PDB entry 7KAQ | electron microscopy, 4.00 A resolution | chains A and B of the 7 polymer chains in the assembly

# Chain A
Protein: Protein transport protein SEC61
From: Saccharomyces cerevisiae BY4741
Notes: engineered mutation(s): M90L/T185I/M294I/M450L
Reference sequence: P32915 (SC61A_YEAST); numbering as in UniProt (aligned over 1-480)
Chain sequence (480 residues; row label = number of the first residue in the row):
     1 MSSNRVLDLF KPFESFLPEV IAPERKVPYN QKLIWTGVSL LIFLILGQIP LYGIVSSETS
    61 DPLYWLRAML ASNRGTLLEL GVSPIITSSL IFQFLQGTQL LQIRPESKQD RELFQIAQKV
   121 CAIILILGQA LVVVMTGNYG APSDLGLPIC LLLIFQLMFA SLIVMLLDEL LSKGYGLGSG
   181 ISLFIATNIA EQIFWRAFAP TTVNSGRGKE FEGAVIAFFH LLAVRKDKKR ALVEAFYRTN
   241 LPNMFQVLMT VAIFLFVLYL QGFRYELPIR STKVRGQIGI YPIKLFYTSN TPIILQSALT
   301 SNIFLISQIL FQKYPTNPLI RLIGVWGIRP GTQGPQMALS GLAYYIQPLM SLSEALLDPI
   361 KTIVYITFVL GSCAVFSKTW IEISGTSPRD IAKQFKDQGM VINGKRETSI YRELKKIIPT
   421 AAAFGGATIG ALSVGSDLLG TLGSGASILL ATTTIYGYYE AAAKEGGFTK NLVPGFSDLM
Disordered / not traced: 1-11, 56-62, 143-146, 329-335, 469-480
Sequence notes: variant L90 (Met in P32915), I185 (Thr in P32915), I294 (Met in P32915), L450 (Met in P32915)
Swiss-Prot annotation at these positions:
  - mutagenesis: K273 (K273P/G: Severe growth defect), R275 (R275D/G/P/Q/Y: Severe growth defect; R275E/F/V: Severe growth defect; lowers SRP-dependent and SRP-independent translocation), G276 (G276P: Severe growth defect), K405 (K405D/E/P: Severe growth defect), R406 (R406D: Severe growth defect; lowers SRP-dependent translocation; R406E: Severe growth defect; lowers SRP-dependent and SRP-independent translocation; R406H/W: Severe growth defect)

# Chain B
Protein: Protein transport protein SBH1
From: Saccharomyces cerevisiae BY4741
Reference sequence: P52870 (SC6B1_YEAST); numbering as in UniProt (aligned over 1-82)
Chain sequence (82 residues; each row starts with the number of its first residue):
     1 MSSPTPPGGQ RTLQKRKQGS SQKVAASAPK KNTNSNNSIL KIYSDEATGL RVDPLVVLFL
    61 AVGFIFSVVA LHVISKVAGK LF
Disordered / not traced: 1-50

# Chain A / chain B interface
Contacting residue pairs (25; chain A residue first):
  L17(A) - R51(B)
  P18(A) - R51(B)
  E19(A) - R51(B)
  E19(A) - V52(B)  hydrogen bond (backbone-backbone)
  V20(A) - V52(B)
  V20(A) - V57(B)  hydrophobic
  I21(A) - R51(B)
  I21(A) - V52(B)
  W35(A) - P54(B)  hydrophobic
  W35(A) - L55(B)  hydrophobic
  V38(A) - L58(B)  hydrophobic
  I45(A) - I65(B)  hydrophobic
  I49(A) - I65(B)  hydrophobic
  I49(A) - V68(B)  hydrophobic
  P50(A) - H72(B)
  L51(A) - H72(B)  hydrogen bond (backbone-side chain)
  Y52(A) - L71(B)  hydrophobic
  Y52(A) - H72(B)
  Y52(A) - S75(B)
  L152(A) - L71(B)  hydrophobic
  F159(A) - F64(B)  hydrophobic
  I163(A) - L60(B)  hydrophobic
  L166(A) - V57(B)  hydrophobic
  L170(A) - P54(B)  hydrophobic
  Y175(A) - P54(B)  hydrophobic
Interface residues without a listed pair, chain A (24 interface residues in all): I42, L46, L77, Q156, A160, L167
Interface residues without a listed pair, chain B (14 interface residues in all): A61

# Overview
The interface between chain A and chain B involves 24 residues on one side and 14 on the other; the contacts
include 2 hydrogen bonds. Polar contacts include L51(A)-H72(B) and E19(A)-V52(B). Curated annotation (UniProt)
lists 5 mutagenesis sites on chain A.
Chain A is Protein transport protein SEC61 and chain B is Protein transport protein SBH1, both from
Saccharomyces cerevisiae BY4741; the structure, Cryo-EM structure of the Sec complex from S. cerevisiae, Sec61
pore mutant, class with Sec62, conformation ..., was determined by electron microscopy together with 7KAH,
7KAI, 7KAJ, 7KAK, 7KAL, 7KAM and 8 further entries from the same study.
